Entry 3H58 (X-ray diffraction, 1.80 A resolution); this record covers chain A.

# Chain A
Molecule: Myoglobin
From: Physeter catodon
Reference sequence: P02185 (MYG_PHYCA); residues 0-153 here correspond to UniProt positions 1-154 (UniProt number = residue number + 1)
Amino-acid sequence (154 residues; each row starts with the number of its first residue; numbering starts at 0):
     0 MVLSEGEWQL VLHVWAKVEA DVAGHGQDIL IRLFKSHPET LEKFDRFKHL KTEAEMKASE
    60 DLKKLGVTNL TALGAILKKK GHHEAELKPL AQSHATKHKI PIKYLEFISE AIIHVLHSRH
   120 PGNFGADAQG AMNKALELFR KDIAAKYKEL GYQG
Sequence notes: engineered mutation Leu64 (His65 in P02185), Asn68 (Val69 in P02185), Asn122 (Asp123 in P02185)
Metal / ion sites: heme Fe near His93 (its only coordinating residue here)
Ligand contacts: heme (HEM): Leu32, Thr39, Lys42, Phe43, Arg45, Phe46, Leu64, Thr67, Asn68, Ala71, Leu72, Leu89, Ser92, His93, His97, Ile99, Tyr103, Leu104, Ile107, Phe138
Curated features (UniProtKB/Swiss-Prot):
  - binding site (heme b): His93
  - modified residue: Ser3 (Phosphoserine), Thr67 (Phosphothreonine)
Reported in the primary citation:
  - binding site for heme: Leu64, Thr67

# Overview
Chain A binds heme. UniProt lists heme b-binding residue His93. The paper reports a binding site for heme at
Leu64 and Thr67.
Chain A is Myoglobin (Physeter catodon); the structure, Myoglobin Cavity Mutant H64LV68N Met form, was
determined by X-ray diffraction, deposited together with 3H57.
